2R5D - chains A and B of the 6 polymer chains in the assembly; structure by X-ray diffraction, 1.66 A resolution.

== Chain A (and B) ==
Name: gp41 N-peptide
Notes: chain B of this document is another copy of the same molecule, construct and numbering; everything in this record applies to it too
Amino-acid sequence (47 residues; row label = number of the first residue in the row; numbering starts at 0):
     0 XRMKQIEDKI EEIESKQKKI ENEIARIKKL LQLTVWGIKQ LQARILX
Modified positions: ACE (acetyl group) at position 0; NH2 (amino group) at position 46

== Chain A / chain B interface ==
Pairs across the interface - 43 pairs, chain A then chain B:
  Met2(A) - Arg1(B)
  Met2(A) - Met2(B)  hydrophobic
  Met2(A) - Ile5(B)  hydrophobic
  Lys3(A) - Arg1(B)
  Ile5(A) - Ile5(B)  hydrophobic
  Glu6(A) - Arg1(B)  salt bridge
  Glu6(A) - Ile5(B)
  Ile9(A) - Ile5(B)
  Ile9(A) - Lys8(B)
  Ile9(A) - Ile9(B)  hydrophobic
  Ile9(A) - Ile12(B)  hydrophobic
  Ile12(A) - Ile12(B)  hydrophobic
  Glu13(A) - Lys8(B)
  Glu13(A) - Ile12(B)
  Gln16(A) - Ile12(B)  hydrogen bond (side chain-backbone)
  Gln16(A) - Lys15(B)
  Gln16(A) - Gln16(B)
  Ile19(A) - Ile19(B)  hydrophobic
  Glu20(A) - Lys15(B)  salt bridge
  Glu20(A) - Lys18(B)  salt bridge
  Glu20(A) - Ile19(B)
  Glu20(A) - Glu22(B)
  Ile23(A) - Ile19(B)  hydrophobic
  Ile23(A) - Glu22(B)
  Ile23(A) - Ile26(B)  hydrophobic
  Ile26(A) - Ile26(B)  hydrophobic
  Lys27(A) - Glu22(B)  salt bridge
  Lys27(A) - Ile26(B)
  Leu30(A) - Ile26(B)
  Leu30(A) - Leu29(B)  hydrophobic
  Leu30(A) - Leu30(B)  hydrophobic
  Gln31(A) - Leu29(B)
  Val34(A) - Leu29(B)  hydrophobic
  Val34(A) - Thr33(B)
  Ile37(A) - Thr33(B)
  Ile37(A) - Ile37(B)  hydrophobic
  Ile37(A) - Leu40(B)
  Leu40(A) - Leu40(B)  hydrophobic
  Leu40(A) - Ile44(B)
  Gln41(A) - Leu40(B)
  Ile44(A) - Ile44(B)  hydrophobic
  Leu45(A) - Leu40(B)  hydrophobic
  Leu45(A) - Ile44(B)  hydrophobic
Interface residues without a listed pair, chain A (22 interface residues in all): Thr33
Interface residues without a listed pair, chain B (21 interface residues in all): Ile23, Gly36, Arg43

== Overview ==
Chain A and chain B form an interface of 22 and 21 residues respectively; the contacts include 1 hydrogen bond
and 4 salt bridges. Polar contacts include Glu6(A)-Arg1(B), Glu20(A)-Lys15(B) and Glu20(A)-Lys18(B).
Chain A and chain B are both gp41 N-peptide; the structure, Structure of the gp41 N-trimer in complex with the
HIV entry inhibitor PIE7, was determined by X-ray diffraction (same publication as 2R3C and 2R5B).
